7Q5Y - chains C and E of the 6 polymer chains in the assembly; structure by X-ray diffraction, 2.70 A resolution.

[Chain C]
Molecule: NADH-quinone oxidoreductase subunit F
From: Aquifex aeolicus (strain VF5)
Notes: EC 7.1.1.-
Reference sequence: O66841 (NUOF_AQUAE); numbering as in UniProt (aligned over 1-426)
Sequence (426 residues; row label = number of the first residue in the row):
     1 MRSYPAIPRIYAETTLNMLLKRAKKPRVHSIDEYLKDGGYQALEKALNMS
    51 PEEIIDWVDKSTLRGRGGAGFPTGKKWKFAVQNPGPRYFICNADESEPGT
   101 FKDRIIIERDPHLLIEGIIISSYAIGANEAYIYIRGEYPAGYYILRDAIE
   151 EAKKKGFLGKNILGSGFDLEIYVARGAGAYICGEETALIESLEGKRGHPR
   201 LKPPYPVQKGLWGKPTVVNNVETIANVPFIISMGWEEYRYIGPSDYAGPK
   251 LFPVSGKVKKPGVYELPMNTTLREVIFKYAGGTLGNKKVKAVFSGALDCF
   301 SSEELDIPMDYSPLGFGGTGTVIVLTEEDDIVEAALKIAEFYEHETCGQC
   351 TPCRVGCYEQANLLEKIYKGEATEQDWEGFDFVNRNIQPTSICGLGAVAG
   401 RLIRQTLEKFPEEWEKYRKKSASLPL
Not modelled in the structure: 420-426
UniProt features mapped onto this chain:
  - binding site (NAD(+)): Gly65 to Gly74
  - binding site (FMN): Gly176 to Thr223
  - binding site ([4Fe-4S] cluster): Cys347, Cys350, Cys353, Cys393
Bound ions: 4Fe-4S cluster Fe: Cys347, Cys350, Cys353, Cys393
Small-molecule neighbours:
  - FMN (flavin mononucleotide): Gly65, Arg66, Gly67, Gly68, Ala69, Phe71, Lys76, Asn92, Asp94, Glu95, Ser96, Tyr180, Ile181, Gly183, Glu184, Glu185, Val218, Asn219, Asn220, Thr223, Gly394, Leu395
  - 4Fe-4S cluster (SF4): Ile181, Pro199, Thr346, Cys347, Gly348, Gln349, Cys350, Cys353, Arg354, Ser391, Ile392, Cys393, Leu395, Gly396

[Chain E]
Molecule: NADH-quinone oxidoreductase subunit E
From: Aquifex aeolicus (strain VF5)
Notes: EC 7.1.1.-
Reference sequence: O66842 (NUOE_AQUAE); residues 1-160 here = UniProt positions 1-160
Sequence (160 residues; each row starts with the number of its first residue):
     1 MFKTEFEFPEELKTKLQEHINYFPKKRQAILLCLHEIQNYYGYIPPESLK
    51 PLADMLELPLNHVEGVVAFYDMFDREDKAKYRIRVCVSIVCHLMGTNKLL
   101 KALENILGIKPGEVTPDGKFKIVPVQCLGACSEAPVFMVNDDEYKFESEV
   151 QLNEILSRYT
Not modelled in the structure: 1-5
UniProt features mapped onto this chain:
  - binding site ([2Fe-2S] cluster): Cys86, Cys91, Cys127, Cys131
Bound ions: 2Fe-2S cluster Fe: Cys86, Cys91, Cys127, Cys131
Small-molecule neighbours: 2Fe-2S cluster (FES): Cys86, Ser88, Ile89, Val90, Cys91, Cys127, Leu128, Gly129, Ala130, Cys131, Val136

[Interface between chain C and chain E]
Residue-residue contacts (100):
  Pro5(C) - Asp141(E)
  Pro5(C) - Asp142(E)
  Ala6(C) - Asp142(E)  hydrogen bond (backbone-side chain)
  Ala6(C) - Glu143(E)  hydrogen bond (backbone-backbone)
  Pro8(C) - Glu133(E)
  Pro8(C) - Glu143(E)
  Arg9(C) - Glu133(E)
  Ile10(C) - Ser132(E)
  Pro98(C) - Ser88(E)
  Pro98(C) - Ile89(E)  hydrophobic
  Pro98(C) - Cys127(E)  hydrophobic
  Gly99(C) - Cys127(E)
  Gly99(C) - Cys131(E)  hydrogen bond (backbone-side chain)
  Phe101(C) - Gly129(E)
  Phe101(C) - Cys131(E)  hydrophobic
  Phe101(C) - Ser132(E)
  Arg104(C) - Leu128(E)
  Arg104(C) - Gly129(E)  hydrogen bond (side chain-backbone)
  Arg104(C) - Ala130(E)
  Arg104(C) - Glu143(E)  salt bridge
  Glu129(C) - Pro24(E)
  Tyr131(C) - Pro24(E)
  Tyr131(C) - Gln28(E)  hydrogen bond
  Arg135(C) - Cys127(E)  hydrogen bond (side chain-backbone)
  Arg135(C) - Leu128(E)
  Arg135(C) - Gly129(E)
  Gly136(C) - Met72(E)
  Glu137(C) - Met72(E)
  Glu137(C) - Leu128(E)
  Glu137(C) - Met138(E)
  Glu137(C) - Glu143(E)
  Tyr138(C) - Leu128(E)
  Tyr138(C) - Gly129(E)
  Pro139(C) - Met138(E)
  Pro139(C) - Asp141(E)
  Tyr142(C) - Leu32(E)
  Arg146(C) - Tyr22(E)
  Ile171(C) - Tyr22(E)
  Tyr172(C) - Tyr22(E)
  Tyr172(C) - Phe23(E)  hydrophobic
  Tyr172(C) - Pro24(E)
  Val173(C) - Tyr22(E)  hydrogen bond (backbone-side chain)
  Val173(C) - Phe23(E)
  Arg175(C) - Leu31(E)
  Arg175(C) - Leu32(E)
  Arg175(C) - His35(E)
  Gly176(C) - His35(E)  hydrogen bond (backbone-side chain)
  Ala177(C) - His35(E)
  Ala177(C) - Tyr70(E)
  Ala177(C) - Asp71(E)  hydrogen bond (backbone-backbone)
  Ala177(C) - Met72(E)  hydrogen bond (backbone-backbone)
  Ala177(C) - Phe73(E)  hydrophobic
  Gly178(C) - Tyr70(E)
  Gly178(C) - Asp71(E)  hydrogen bond (backbone-backbone)
  Gly178(C) - Met72(E)
  Ala179(C) - Phe69(E)  hydrophobic
  Ala179(C) - Tyr70(E)  hydrophobic
  Ile181(C) - Phe69(E)  hydrophobic
  Cys182(C) - Tyr70(E)  hydrophobic
  Ser191(C) - Leu31(E)
  Ser191(C) - Tyr70(E)  hydrogen bond
  Leu192(C) - Gln28(E)  hydrogen bond (backbone-side chain)
  Glu193(C) - Arg27(E)
  Gly194(C) - Arg27(E)
  Gly194(C) - Ile30(E)
  Gly194(C) - His62(E)  hydrogen bond (backbone-side chain)
  Gly194(C) - Val66(E)
  Lys195(C) - Val66(E)
  Lys195(C) - Tyr70(E)  hydrogen bond (backbone-side chain)
  Arg196(C) - Gly65(E)  hydrogen bond (side chain-backbone)
  Arg196(C) - Val66(E)
  Arg196(C) - Phe69(E)
  Arg196(C) - Tyr70(E)
  Gly197(C) - Phe69(E)
  Gly197(C) - Tyr70(E)  hydrogen bond (backbone-side chain)
  His198(C) - Phe69(E)
  Trp212(C) - Lys25(E)
  Trp212(C) - Arg27(E)
  Trp212(C) - Gln28(E)
  Ser255(C) - Val90(E)
  Ser255(C) - Cys131(E)
  Gly256(C) - Val90(E)
  Gly256(C) - Met94(E)
  Lys257(C) - Leu93(E)
  Lys257(C) - Met94(E)
  Pro261(C) - Ser132(E)
  Gly262(C) - Ser132(E)
  Phe293(C) - Ile89(E)  hydrophobic
  Ile323(C) - Val90(E)  hydrophobic
  Leu325(C) - Leu93(E)  hydrophobic
  Asp329(C) - Leu93(E)
  Glu333(C) - His92(E)  salt bridge
  Ala334(C) - Ile89(E)
  Lys337(C) - Val87(E)
  Lys337(C) - Ile89(E)
  Lys337(C) - His92(E)
  Phe341(C) - Gln126(E)
  His344(C) - Asp71(E)  salt bridge
  His344(C) - Gln126(E)
  Glu345(C) - Gln126(E)
Other interface residues (no listed pair), chain C (65 interface residues in all): Ile7, Ser96, Glu97, Thr100, Tyr133, Tyr143, Ala174, Val254, Leu284, Val324, Ile338, Glu340, Cys347
Other interface residues (no listed pair), chain E (39 interface residues in all): Ala68, Tyr144

[Overview]
65 residues of chain C face 39 of chain E across their interface; the contacts include 17 hydrogen bonds and 3
salt bridges. Among the polar pairs are Arg104(C)-Glu143(E), Glu333(C)-His92(E) and His344(C)-Asp71(E). Chain
C binds flavin mononucleotide and 4Fe-4S cluster.
Here chain C is NADH-quinone oxidoreductase subunit F and chain E is NADH-quinone oxidoreductase subunit E,
both from Aquifex aeolicus (strain VF5). Entry 7Q5Y (Structure of NADH:ubichinon oxidoreductase (complex I) of
the hyperthermophilic eubacterium Aquifex aeolicus) was determined by X-ray diffraction.
